6DCN - chains B and C of the 4 polymer chains in the assembly; structure by X-ray diffraction, 2.44 A resolution.

== Chain B ==
Protein: BCL-xl protein
Reference sequence: Q07817 (B2CL1_HUMAN), isoform Q07817-3; numbering as in UniProt; present here: 1-26, 83-208
Amino-acid sequence (156 residues; each row starts with the number of its first residue; note: 56 numbers in that range are skipped by the numbering (no residue carries them; nothing is unmodelled there); numbers below 1 keep their minus sign (Pro-3 is residue -3)):
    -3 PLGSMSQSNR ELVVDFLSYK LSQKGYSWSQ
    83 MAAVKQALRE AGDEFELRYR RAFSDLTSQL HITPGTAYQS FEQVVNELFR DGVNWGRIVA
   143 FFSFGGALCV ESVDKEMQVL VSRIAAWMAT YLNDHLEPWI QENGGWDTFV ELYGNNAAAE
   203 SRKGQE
Not modelled in the structure: 198-208
Sequence notes: expression tag (-3 to 0)

== Chain C ==
Protein: Beclin-1
Reference sequence: Q14457 (BECN1_HUMAN); residue numbers follow UniProt; this construct covers 105-130
Amino-acid sequence (26 residues; row label = number of the first residue in the row):
   105 DGGTMENLSR RLKVTGDLFD IMSGQT
Not modelled in the structure: 105-106, 128-130
Modified residues: Thr108 (phosphothreonine; TPO)
What the authors report for this chain:
  - post-translational modification sites: Thr108

== Chain B / chain C interface ==
Pairs across the interface - 42 pairs, chain B then chain C:
  Ala93(B) with Phe123(C)
  Glu96(B) with Phe123(C)
  Phe97(B) with Leu116(C), hydrophobic; Thr119(C); Gly120(C); Phe123(C)
  Arg100(B) with Phe123(C); Met126(C), hydrogen bond
  Tyr101(B) with Leu112(C); Arg115(C); Leu116(C), hydrophobic; Thr119(C)
  Phe105(B) with Arg115(C); Thr119(C)
  Leu108(B) with Leu116(C), hydrophobic
  Gln111(B) with Leu112(C)
  Leu112(B) with Leu112(C), hydrophobic
  Gln125(B) with Met109(C)
  Val126(B) with Met109(C), hydrophobic; Leu112(C), hydrophobic; Ser113(C); Leu116(C), hydrophobic
  Glu129(B) with Ser113(C); Lys117(C), hydrogen bond (backbone-side chain)
  Leu130(B) with Leu116(C); Lys117(C)
  Arg132(B) with Lys117(C)
  Asp133(B) with Lys117(C), salt bridge
  Asn136(B) with Asp121(C), hydrogen bond; Asp124(C)
  Trp137(B) with Asp124(C)
  Gly138(B) with Gly120(C); Asp124(C)
  Arg139(B) with Lys117(C); Asp121(C), salt bridge
  Ala142(B) with Leu116(C)
  Phe146(B) with Leu112(C), hydrophobic; Leu116(C), hydrophobic
  Leu194(B) with Ser127(C)
  Tyr195(B) with Phe123(C), hydrophobic; Asp124(C); Ser127(C), hydrogen bond
Other interface residues (no listed pair), chain B (25 interface residues in all): Ser122, Val141
Other interface residues (no listed pair), chain C (14 interface residues in all): Leu122
From the paper, about this interface:
  - residue pairs: Asp121(C)-Arg139(B) (salt bridge)

== Overview ==
Chain B and chain C form an interface of 25 and 14 residues respectively, with 4 hydrogen bonds and 2 salt
bridges. Polar contacts include Asp133(B)-Lys117(C), Arg139(B)-Asp121(C) and Arg100(B)-Met126(C). The paper
describes a salt bridge between Asp121(C) and Arg139(B). The paper reports a modification site at Thr108(C).
Chain B is BCL-xl protein and chain C is Beclin-1; the structure, Bcl-xL complex with Beclin 1 BH3 domain
T108pThr, was determined by X-ray diffraction together with 6DCO from the same study.
